7MUQ - chains MK and MN of the 205 polymer chains in the assembly; structure by electron microscopy, 4.60 A resolution (low resolution: residue-level contacts below are approximate; hydrogen-bond / salt-bridge calls are withheld).

Chain MK:
Protein: Inner membrane lipoprotein YiaD
From: Legionella pneumophila
UniProt: O53086 (O53086_LEGPN); residues 1-189 here = UniProt positions 1-189
Chain sequence (189 residues; each row starts with the number of its first residue):
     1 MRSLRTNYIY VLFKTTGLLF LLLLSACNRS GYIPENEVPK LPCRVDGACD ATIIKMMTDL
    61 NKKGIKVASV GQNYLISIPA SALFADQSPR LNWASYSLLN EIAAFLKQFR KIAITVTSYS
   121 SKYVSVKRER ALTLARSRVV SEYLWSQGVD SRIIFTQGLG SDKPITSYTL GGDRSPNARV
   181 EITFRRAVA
Disordered / not traced: 1-37, 189
From the paper describing this entry:
  - post-translational modification sites: Cys27 (citing earlier work)

Chain MN:
Protein: Neurogenic locus notch
From: Legionella pneumophila
UniProt: A0A2S6FAR3 (A0A2S6FAR3_LEGPN); residue numbers follow UniProt; this construct covers 1-124
Chain sequence (124 residues; row label = number of the first residue in the row):
     1 MLFLKIKTNQ RTTMNILKPK AFLLASVFVL SISPAFAADG CCSKMGGINY CDSSAGRLVC
    61 NNGFYSTCYC TRHAVMDLQF LMGCCLWHGG VYPQLNSSGL VVCNDGYVSE ECSLQKPVEQ
   121 ISVY
Disordered / not traced: 1-38, 117-124
Cystine bridges: Cys41-Cys68, Cys42-Cys60, Cys51-Cys70, Cys84-Cys112, Cys85-Cys103

Chain MK / chain MN interface:
Pairs across the interface (28):
  Leu41(MK) - Met76(MN)
  Pro42(MK) - Tyr69(MN)
  Pro42(MK) - Met76(MN)
  Cys43(MK) - Tyr69(MN)
  Arg44(MK) - Thr67(MN)
  Arg44(MK) - Cys68(MN)
  Arg44(MK) - Tyr69(MN)
  Val45(MK) - Thr67(MN)
  Val45(MK) - Tyr69(MN)
  Ala48(MK) - Thr67(MN)
  Asp50(MK) - Cys41(MN)
  Asp50(MK) - Cys42(MN)
  Asp50(MK) - Ser43(MN)
  Asp50(MK) - Met45(MN)
  Asp50(MK) - Thr67(MN)
  Ala51(MK) - Ser43(MN)
  Ala51(MK) - Lys44(MN)
  Ile54(MK) - Lys44(MN)
  Ser69(MK) - Phe64(MN)
  Tyr74(MK) - Phe64(MN)
  Arg110(MK) - Tyr69(MN)
  Arg110(MK) - Val75(MN)
  Arg186(MK) - Arg57(MN)
  Arg186(MK) - Tyr65(MN)
  Arg186(MK) - Ser66(MN)
  Val188(MK) - Ala55(MN)
  Val188(MK) - Arg57(MN)
  Val188(MK) - Val75(MN)
Interface residues without a listed pair, chain MK (16 interface residues in all): Cys49, Ile53
Interface residues without a listed pair, chain MN (17 interface residues in all): Asp77, Leu78

Overview:
Chain MK and chain MN form an interface of 16 and 17 residues respectively. The paper reports a modification
site at Cys27(MK).
Chain MK is Inner membrane lipoprotein YiaD and chain MN is Neurogenic locus notch, both from Legionella
pneumophila; the structure, Reconstruction of the Legionella pneumophila Dot/Icm T4SS 3DVA Map 1, was
determined by electron microscopy, deposited together with 7MUC, 7MUD, 7MUE, 7MUS, 7MUV, 7MUW and 7MUY.
